Entry 4M00 (X-ray diffraction, 2.05 A resolution); this record covers chain A.

Chain A:
Protein: Serine-rich adhesin for platelets
Organism: Staphylococcus aureus
Notes: fragment: ligand binding region
UniProt: Q2FUW1 (SRAP_STAA8); residue numbers follow UniProt; this construct covers 245-751
Sequence (541 residues; row label = number of the first residue in the row):
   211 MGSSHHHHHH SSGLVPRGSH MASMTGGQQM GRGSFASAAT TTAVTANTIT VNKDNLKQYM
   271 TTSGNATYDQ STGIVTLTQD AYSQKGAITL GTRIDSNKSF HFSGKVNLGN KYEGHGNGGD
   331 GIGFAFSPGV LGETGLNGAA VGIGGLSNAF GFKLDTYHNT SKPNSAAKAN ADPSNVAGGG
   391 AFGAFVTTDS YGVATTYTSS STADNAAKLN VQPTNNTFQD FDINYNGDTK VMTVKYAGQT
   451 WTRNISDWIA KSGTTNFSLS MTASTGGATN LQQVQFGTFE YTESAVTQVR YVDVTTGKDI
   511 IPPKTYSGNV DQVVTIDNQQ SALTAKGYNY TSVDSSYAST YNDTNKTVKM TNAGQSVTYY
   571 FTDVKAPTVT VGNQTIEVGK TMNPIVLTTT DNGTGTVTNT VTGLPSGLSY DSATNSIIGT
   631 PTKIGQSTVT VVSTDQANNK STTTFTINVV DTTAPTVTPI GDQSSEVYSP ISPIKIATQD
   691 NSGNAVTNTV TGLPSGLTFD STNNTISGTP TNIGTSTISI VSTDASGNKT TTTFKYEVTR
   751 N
Unresolved in the structure: 211-250
Sequence notes: expression tag (211-244)
Bound ions: Ca2+ site 1: Asp365, Tyr367, Asn369, Asp382; Ca2+ site 2: Asp573, Lys575, Asp601, Asn602, Asp645; Ca2+ site 3: Asp661, Thr663, Asp690, Asn691, Asp734
UniProt features mapped onto this chain:
  - binding site (Ca(2+)): Asp365, Tyr367, Asn369, Asp382, Asp573, Lys575, Asp601, Asn602, Asp645, Asp661, Thr663, Asp690, Asn691, Asp734
  - mutagenesis: Tyr367 (Y367G: NRR region no longer binds to host cells)
What the authors report for this chain:
  - Ca2+ coordination: Asp365, Tyr367, Asn369, Asp382, Asp573, Lys575, Asp601, Asn602, Asp645, Asp661, Thr663, Asp690, Asn691, Asp734
  - Ca2+ coordination through a water molecule: Asp330, Ala349
  - binding site for alpha-D-glucopyranose: Asp330, Asn347, Ala349, Tyr367, Ala478
  - binding site for Ca2+: Tyr367, Asn369 (from molecular simulation)
  - binding site for alpha-D-glucopyranose: Gly477 (from molecular simulation)
  - binding site for 2-(N-morpholino)-ethanesulfonic acid: Ser371 (from molecular simulation)
  - contacts within the chain: Asn257-Glu493 (hydrogen bond), Arg303-Asn519 (hydrogen bond), Arg303-Ser494 (hydrogen bond), Leu341-Asn519 (hydrogen bond), Asn466-Asn562 (hydrogen bond), Asp503-Thr604 (hydrogen bond), Lys536-Asn602 (hydrogen bond), Gly537-Asn602 (hydrogen bond), Glu587-Asn691 (hydrogen bond), Val588-Asn691 (hydrogen bond)
  - mutagenesis - Y367G: unchanged stability

In short:
The Ca2+ site 1 is built by Asp365, Tyr367, Asn369 and Asp382. Asp573, Lys575, Asp601, Asn602 and Asp645 form
the Ca2+ site 2. Curated annotation (UniProt) lists 14 Ca2+-binding residues and one mutagenesis site. From
the paper: a binding site for alpha-D-glucopyranose at Asp330, Asn347 and Ala349 among others; Y367G leaves
stability unchanged.
Chain A is Serine-rich adhesin for platelets (Staphylococcus aureus); the structure, Crystal structure of the
ligand binding region of staphylococcal adhesion SraP, was determined by X-ray diffraction (same publication
as 4M01, 4M02 and 4M03).
